PDB entry 4QVN | X-ray diffraction, 2.90 A resolution | chains O and P of the 28 polymer chains in the assembly

[Chain O]
Molecule: Proteasome subunit alpha type-2
Organism: Saccharomyces cerevisiae
Notes: EC 3.4.25.1; engineered mutation(s): A49T
Reference sequence: P23639 (PSA2_YEAST); residue numbers follow UniProt; this construct covers 1-250
Sequence (250 residues; each row starts with the number of its first residue):
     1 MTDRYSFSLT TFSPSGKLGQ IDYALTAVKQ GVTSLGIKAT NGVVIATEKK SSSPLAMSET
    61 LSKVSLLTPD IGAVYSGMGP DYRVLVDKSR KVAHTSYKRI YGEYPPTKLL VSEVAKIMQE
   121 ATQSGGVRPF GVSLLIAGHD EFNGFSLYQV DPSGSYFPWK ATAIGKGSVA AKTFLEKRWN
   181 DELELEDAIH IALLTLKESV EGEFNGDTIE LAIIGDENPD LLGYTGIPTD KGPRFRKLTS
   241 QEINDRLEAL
UniProt features mapped onto this chain:
  - cross-link: Lys108 (Glycyl lysine isopeptide (Lys-Gly) (interchain with G-Cter in ubiquitin))

[Chain P]
Molecule: Proteasome subunit alpha type-3
Organism: Saccharomyces cerevisiae
Notes: EC 3.4.25.1
Reference sequence: P23638 (PSA3_YEAST); residues 0-257 here correspond to UniProt positions 1-258 (UniProt number = residue number + 1)
Sequence (258 residues; each row starts with the number of its first residue; numbering starts at 0):
     0 MGSRRYDSRT TIFSPEGRLY QVEYALESIS HAGTAIGIMA SDGIVLAAER KVTSTLLEQD
    60 TSTEKLYKLN DKIAVAVAGL TADAEILINT ARIHAQNYLK TYNEDIPVEI LVRRLSDIKQ
   120 GYTQHGGLRP FGVSFIYAGY DDRYGYQLYT SNPSGNYTGW KAISVGANTS AAQTLLQMDY
   180 KDDMKVDDAI ELALKTLSKT TDSSALTYDR LEFATIRKGA NDGEVYQKIF KPQEIKDILV
   240 KTGITKKDED EEADEDMK
Unresolved in the structure: 0, 245-257
UniProt features mapped onto this chain:
  - cross-link (Glycyl lysine isopeptide (Lys-Gly)): Lys99 (interchain with G-Cter in ubiquitin), Lys198 (interchain with G-Cter in ubiquitin), Lys230 (interchain with G-Cter in ubiquitin)

[Interface between chain O and chain P]
Residue-residue contacts - 62 pairs, chain O then chain P:
  Arg4(O) with Ser2(P), hydrogen bond (backbone-side chain)
  Tyr5(O) with Ser2(P); Tyr5(P)
  Ser6(O) with Gly125(P); Leu127(P)
  Phe7(O) with Ser2(P); Tyr5(P); Asp6(P); Gly126(P)
  Ser8(O) with Gly126(P), hydrogen bond (backbone-backbone); Leu127(P); Arg128(P), hydrogen bond (side chain-backbone)
  Thr10(O) with Arg128(P)
  Thr11(O) with Ser7(P); Thr9(P); Gln20(P)
  Phe12(O) with Gln20(P); Tyr23(P); Ala24(P), hydrophobic; Ser27(P); Arg128(P); Pro129(P); Gly131(P)
  Ser13(O) with Tyr23(P)
  Pro14(O) with Tyr23(P), hydrophobic; Glu26(P)
  Ser15(O) with Glu26(P); His30(P)
  Gly16(O) with Tyr23(P); Ser27(P), hydrogen bond (backbone-side chain)
  Lys38(O) with Glu57(P), salt bridge
  Ser112(O) with Glu84(P)
  Lys116(O) with Ile85(P)
  Gln119(O) with Ala81(P); Asp82(P), hydrogen bond; Ile85(P); Arg128(P)
  Thr122(O) with Arg128(P), hydrogen bond (backbone-side chain)
  Gln123(O) with Tyr121(P); Leu127(P); Arg128(P), hydrogen bond (side chain-backbone); Phe130(P)
  Gly125(O) with Leu127(P)
  Ser153(O) with Ala81(P)
  Gly154(O) with Ala81(P)
  Ser155(O) with Ala81(P)
  Tyr156(O) with Glu84(P), hydrogen bond
  Phe157(O) with Leu56(P), hydrophobic
  Pro158(O) with Leu56(P); Glu57(P), hydrogen bond (backbone-backbone); Thr60(P); Ser61(P)
  Trp159(O) with Ser53(P); Leu55(P); Leu56(P)
  Lys160(O) with Thr54(P), hydrogen bond (side chain-backbone); Leu55(P), hydrogen bond (backbone-backbone); Leu56(P); Glu57(P)
  Ala161(O) with Leu55(P)
  Leu175(O) with Leu55(P), hydrophobic
  Glu176(O) with Thr54(P)
Interface residues without a listed pair, chain O (34 interface residues in all): Leu18, Ser124, Tyr148, Trp179
Interface residues without a listed pair, chain P (32 interface residues in all): Leu79, Thr80

[Summary]
Chain O and chain P form an interface of 34 and 32 residues respectively, with 11 hydrogen bonds and 1 salt
bridge. Polar contacts include Lys38(O)-Glu57(P), Arg4(O)-Ser2(P) and Ser8(O)-Arg128(P).
Here chain O is Proteasome subunit alpha type-2 and chain P is Proteasome subunit alpha type-3, both from
Saccharomyces cerevisiae. Entry 4QVN (yCP beta5-M45V mutant in complex with bortezomib) was determined by
X-ray diffraction (same publication as 4QUX, 4QUY, 4QV0, 4QV1, 4QV3, 4QV4 and 42 further entries).
